8YWR - chains H and L of the 3 polymer chains in the assembly; structure by X-ray diffraction, 2.93 A resolution.

== Chain H ==
Molecule: Heavy chain of the Fab fragment of anti-IL-6 antibody 68F2
Source organism: Lama glama
Notes: antibody fragment or engineered binder
Sequence (222 residues; each row starts with the number of its first residue):
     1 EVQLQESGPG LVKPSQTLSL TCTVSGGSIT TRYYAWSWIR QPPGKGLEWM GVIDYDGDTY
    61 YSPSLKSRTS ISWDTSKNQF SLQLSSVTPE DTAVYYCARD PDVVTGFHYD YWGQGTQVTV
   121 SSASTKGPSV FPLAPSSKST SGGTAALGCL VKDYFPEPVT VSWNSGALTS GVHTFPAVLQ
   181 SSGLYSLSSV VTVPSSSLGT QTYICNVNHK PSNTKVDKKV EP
Unresolved in the structure: 138-141
Cystine bridges: Cys22-Cys97, Cys149-Cys205

== Chain L ==
Molecule: Light chain of the Fab fragment of anti-IL-6 antibody 68F2
Source organism: Lama glama
Notes: antibody fragment or engineered binder
Sequence (216 residues; each row starts with the number of its first residue):
     1 QAVLTQPPLV SGTPGQTVTI SCAGANNDIG TYAYVSWYQQ LPGTAPKLLI YKVTTRASGI
    61 PSRFSGSKSG NTASLTISGL QSEDEADYYC ASYRNFNNAV FGRGTHLTVL GQPKAAPSVT
   121 LFPPSSEELQ ANKATLVCLI SDFYPGAVTV AWKADSSPVK AGVETTTPSK QSNNKYAASS
   181 YLSLTPEQWK SHRSYSCQVT HEGSTVEKTV APTECS
Unresolved in the structure: 1-2, 213-216
Cystine bridges: Cys22-Cys90, Cys138-Cys197

== Chain H / chain L interface ==
Contacting residue pairs - 71 pairs, chain H then chain L:
  Gln41(H) - Gln40(L)  hydrogen bond
  Gln41(H) - Tyr89(L)  hydrogen bond
  Lys45(H) - Tyr89(L)  hydrogen bond (backbone-side chain)
  Gly46(H) - Tyr89(L)
  Gly46(H) - Arg103(L)
  Leu47(H) - Pro46(L)  hydrophobic
  Leu47(H) - Tyr89(L)  hydrophobic
  Leu47(H) - Phe101(L)
  Trp49(H) - Asn97(L)
  Trp49(H) - Asn98(L)
  Trp49(H) - Ala99(L)
  Trp49(H) - Phe101(L)  hydrophobic
  Tyr60(H) - Asn97(L)
  Tyr61(H) - Asn98(L)
  Ser62(H) - Arg94(L)
  Pro63(H) - Arg94(L)
  Pro63(H) - Asn98(L)
  Tyr96(H) - Gln40(L)  hydrogen bond
  Tyr96(H) - Thr44(L)
  Tyr96(H) - Ala45(L)  hydrophobic
  Thr105(H) - Tyr34(L)
  Thr105(H) - Lys52(L)  hydrogen bond (backbone-side chain)
  Gly106(H) - Tyr34(L)
  Gly106(H) - Lys52(L)
  Phe107(H) - Tyr93(L)  hydrophobic
  Phe107(H) - Asn97(L)
  Phe107(H) - Asn98(L)
  His108(H) - Ser36(L)
  His108(H) - Tyr38(L)
  His108(H) - Leu48(L)
  His108(H) - Tyr51(L)
  His108(H) - Lys52(L)
  Tyr109(H) - Tyr38(L)  hydrogen bond (backbone-side chain)
  Tyr109(H) - Leu48(L)
  Tyr109(H) - Ala99(L)
  Asp110(H) - Leu48(L)
  Trp112(H) - Ala45(L)  hydrophobic
  Trp112(H) - Pro46(L)
  Gly113(H) - Ala45(L)
  Phe131(H) - Ser125(L)
  Phe131(H) - Glu128(L)
  Pro132(H) - Ser125(L)
  Pro132(H) - Glu127(L)
  Leu133(H) - Phe122(L)  hydrophobic
  Ala134(H) - Phe122(L)
  Ala146(H) - Phe122(L)
  Leu150(H) - Glu128(L)
  Leu150(H) - Thr135(L)
  Leu150(H) - Tyr181(L)  hydrophobic
  Lys152(H) - Glu128(L)  salt bridge
  Lys152(H) - Lys133(L)
  Lys152(H) - Thr135(L)
  His173(H) - Gln171(L)  hydrogen bond
  His173(H) - Ala177(L)
  Phe175(H) - Leu139(L)  hydrophobic
  Phe175(H) - Ile140(L)
  Phe175(H) - Ala178(L)
  Phe175(H) - Ser179(L)
  Pro176(H) - Thr166(L)
  Ala177(H) - Thr166(L)
  Val178(H) - Glu164(L)
  Val178(H) - Thr166(L)
  Val178(H) - Tyr181(L)  hydrophobic
  Leu179(H) - Glu164(L)
  Gln180(H) - Glu164(L)
  Ser181(H) - Glu164(L)  hydrogen bond
  Leu187(H) - Tyr181(L)
  Ser188(H) - Val137(L)
  Ser188(H) - Tyr181(L)  hydrogen bond
  Val190(H) - Phe122(L)  hydrophobic
  Val190(H) - Leu139(L)  hydrophobic
Also at the interface, not in a pair above, chain H (40 interface residues in all): Ile39, Val52, Leu147, Ser186
Also at the interface, not in a pair above, chain L (39 interface residues in all): Phe96, Thr120, Ser141, Thr165, Ser169

== Summary ==
40 residues of chain H and 39 residues of chain L are in contact; the contacts include 9 hydrogen bonds and 1
salt bridge. Among the polar pairs are Lys152(H)-Glu128(L), Gln41(H)-Gln40(L) and Gln41(H)-Tyr89(L).
Chain H is Heavy chain of the Fab fragment of anti-IL-6 antibody 68F2 and chain L is Light chain of the Fab
fragment of anti-IL-6 antibody 68F2, both from Lama glama; the structure, Crystal structure of the Fab
fragment of the anti-IL-6 antibody 68F2 in complex with a domain-swapped ..., was determined by X-ray
diffraction.
